2AUO - chains A and B; structure by X-ray diffraction, 1.53 A resolution.

# Chain A (and B)
Molecule: Globin I
From: Scapharca inaequivalvis
Notes: chain B of this document is another copy of the same molecule, construct and numbering; everything in this record applies to it too
UniProtKB: P02213 (GLB1_SCAIN); residue numbers follow UniProt; this construct covers 1-146
Chain sequence (146 residues; numbered 1 to 146; the number before each row is that of its first residue):
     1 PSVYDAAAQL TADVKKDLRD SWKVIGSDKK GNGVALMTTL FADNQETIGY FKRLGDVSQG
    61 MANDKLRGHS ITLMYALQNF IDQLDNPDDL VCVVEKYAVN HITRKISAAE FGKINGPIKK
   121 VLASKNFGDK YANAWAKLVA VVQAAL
Not modelled in the structure: 1
Differences from the reference sequence: engineered mutation Tyr97 (Phe in P02213)
UniProt features mapped onto this chain:
  - binding site (heme b): His101
Bound ions: heme Fe: His101 (together with carbon monoxide)
Small-molecule neighbours:
  - carbon monoxide (CMO): Met37, Phe51, His69, Leu73, His101
  - heme (HEM): Leu40, Thr47, Tyr50, Phe51, Arg53, Leu54, His69, Thr72, Leu73, Ala76, Leu77, Phe80, Tyr97, Asn100, His101, Arg104, Ile106, Glu110, Phe111, Ile114, Ile118

# Chain A / chain B interface
Pairs across the interface (33):
  Lys30(A) with Asn86(B); Asp89(B), salt bridge
  Asp64(A) with Cys92(B)
  Arg67(A) with Asp88(B), hydrogen bond (side chain-backbone); Asp89(B), salt bridge; Cys92(B)
  Gly68(A) with Cys92(B)
  Ile71(A) with Asn79(B); Gln83(B)
  Thr72(A) with Asn79(B), hydrogen bond; Val93(B); Lys96(B); Tyr97(B)
  Tyr75(A) with Gln78(B); Asn79(B); Asp82(B), hydrogen bond; Gln83(B), hydrogen bond
  Gln78(A) with Tyr75(B)
  Asn79(A) with Ile71(B); Thr72(B); Tyr75(B)
  Asp82(A) with Tyr75(B), hydrogen bond
  Gln83(A) with Ile71(B); Tyr75(B), hydrogen bond
  Asp88(A) with Arg67(B), hydrogen bond (backbone-side chain)
  Asp89(A) with Lys30(B), salt bridge; Arg67(B), salt bridge
  Cys92(A) with Asp64(B); Arg67(B); Gly68(B)
  Val93(A) with Ile71(B), hydrophobic
  Lys96(A) with Thr72(B)
  Tyr97(A) with Thr72(B)
Other interface residues (no listed pair), chain A (22 interface residues in all): Arg53, His69, Asn86, Glu95, Val99
Other interface residues (no listed pair), chain B (21 interface residues in all): Arg53, His69, Val99

# Summary
Chain A and chain B form an interface of 22 and 21 residues respectively, with 7 hydrogen bonds and 4 salt
bridges. Among the polar pairs are Lys30(A)-Asp89(B), Arg67(A)-Asp89(B) and Arg67(A)-Asp88(B). Bound to chain
A: heme and carbon monoxide.
Chain A and chain B are both Globin I (Scapharca inaequivalvis); the structure, Residue F4 plays a key role in
modulating the oxygen affinity and cooperatrivity in Scapharca dimeric ..., was determined by X-ray
diffraction, deposited together with 2AUP, 2AUQ, 2AUR, 2AV0 and 2AV3.
